PDB entry 7AT5 | X-ray diffraction, 1.77 A resolution | chain A

Chain A:
Molecule: Casein kinase II subunit alpha
Source organism: Homo sapiens
Notes: EC 2.7.11.1
UniProt: P68400 (CSK21_HUMAN); residue numbers follow UniProt; this construct covers 1-335
Sequence (349 residues; row label = number of the first residue in the row; numbers below 1 keep their minus sign (Met-13 is residue -13)):
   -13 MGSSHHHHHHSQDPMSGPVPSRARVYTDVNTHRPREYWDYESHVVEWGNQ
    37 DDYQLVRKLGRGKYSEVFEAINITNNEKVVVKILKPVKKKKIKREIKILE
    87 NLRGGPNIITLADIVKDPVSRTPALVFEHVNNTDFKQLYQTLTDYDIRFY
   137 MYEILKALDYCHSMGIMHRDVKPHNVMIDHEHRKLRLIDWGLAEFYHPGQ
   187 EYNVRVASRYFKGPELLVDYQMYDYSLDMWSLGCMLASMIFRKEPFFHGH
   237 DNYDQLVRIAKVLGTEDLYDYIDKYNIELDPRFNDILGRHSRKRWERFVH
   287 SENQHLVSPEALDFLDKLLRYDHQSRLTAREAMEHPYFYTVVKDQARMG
Unresolved in the structure: -13 to 1, 334-335
Construct notes: initiating methionine (-13); expression tag (-12 to 0)
Curated features (UniProtKB/Swiss-Prot):
  - region: Gln36 to Leu41 (Interaction with beta subunit)
  - active site: Asp156 (Proton acceptor)
  - binding site (ATP): Leu45 to Val53, Lys68
  - natural variant: Arg47 (R47Q: In OCNDS), Tyr50 (Y50S: In OCNDS), Asp175 (D175G: In OCNDS), Lys198 (K198R: In OCNDS)

Overview:
Curated annotation (UniProt) lists active-site residue Asp156 and 10 ATP-binding residues.
Chain A is Casein kinase II subunit alpha (Homo sapiens); the structure, Structure of protein kinase ck2
catalytic subunit (csnk2a1 gene product) in complex with the bivalent inhibitor ..., was determined by X-ray
diffraction together with 7AT9 and 7ATV from the same study.
